PDB entry 8UI2 | electron microscopy, 2.73 A resolution | chains A and B

# Chain A
Molecule: T33-ml28-redesigned-tandem-BMC-T-fold
From: synthetic construct
Chain sequence (205 residues; numbered 1 to 205; the number before each row is that of its first residue):
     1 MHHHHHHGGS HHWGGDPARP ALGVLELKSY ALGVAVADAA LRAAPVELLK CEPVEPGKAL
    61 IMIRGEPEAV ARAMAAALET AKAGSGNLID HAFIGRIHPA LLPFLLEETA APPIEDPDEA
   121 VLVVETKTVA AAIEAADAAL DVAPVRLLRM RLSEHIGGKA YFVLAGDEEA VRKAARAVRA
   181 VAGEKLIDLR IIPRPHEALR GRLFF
Not modelled in the structure: 1-17

# Chain B
Molecule: T33-ml28-redesigned-CutA-fold
From: synthetic construct
Chain sequence (106 residues; each row starts with the number of its first residue):
     1 MPIALTVVPP EEAEPLAREL VEAGLAAEVL LVPVRRIYRE KGKVREEEVT LLLILVSREG
    61 VPALRAWIEA RHPDDIPLFI VLAVDEEASN KRYLGYIAAE THLYSA
Not modelled in the structure: 1, 105-106

# Chain A / chain B interface
Contacting residue pairs - 11 pairs, chain A then chain B:
  Arg19(A) - Asp75(B)  salt bridge
  Pro67(A) - Ala70(B)
  Glu68(A) - Ala70(B)
  Glu68(A) - Arg71(B)
  Phe93(A) - Glu69(B)
  Gly95(A) - Glu69(B)  hydrogen bond (backbone-side chain)
  Arg96(A) - His72(B)
  Arg96(A) - Pro73(B)  hydrogen bond (side chain-backbone)
  Arg96(A) - Asp74(B)  hydrogen bond (side chain-backbone)
  Arg96(A) - Asp75(B)  salt bridge
  Asp141(A) - Asp75(B)
Also at the interface, not in a pair above, chain A (8 interface residues in all): Ile94
Also at the interface, not in a pair above, chain B (9 interface residues in all): Ala66, Ile76

# Summary
8 residues of chain A and 9 residues of chain B are in contact; the contacts include 3 hydrogen bonds and 2
salt bridges. Among the polar pairs are Arg19(A)-Asp75(B), Arg96(A)-Asp75(B) and Gly95(A)-Glu69(B).
Chain A is T33-ml28-redesigned-tandem-BMC-T-fold and chain B is T33-ml28-redesigned-CutA-fold, both from
synthetic construct; the structure, T33-ml28 - Designed Tetrahedral Protein Cage Using Machine Learning
Algorithms, was determined by electron microscopy, deposited together with 8UF0, 8UJA, 8UKM, 8UMP, 8UMR and
8UN1.
